PDB entry 5DG0 | X-ray diffraction, 1.80 A resolution | chains A and V of the 3 polymer chains in the assembly

Chain A:
Molecule: DNA-(apurinic or apyrimidinic site) lyase
Source organism: Homo sapiens
Notes: EC 3.1.-.-, 4.2.99.18
UniProtKB: P27695 (APEX1_HUMAN); residues 43-318 here = UniProt positions 43-318
Amino-acid sequence (276 residues; numbered 43 to 318; the number before each row is that of its first residue):
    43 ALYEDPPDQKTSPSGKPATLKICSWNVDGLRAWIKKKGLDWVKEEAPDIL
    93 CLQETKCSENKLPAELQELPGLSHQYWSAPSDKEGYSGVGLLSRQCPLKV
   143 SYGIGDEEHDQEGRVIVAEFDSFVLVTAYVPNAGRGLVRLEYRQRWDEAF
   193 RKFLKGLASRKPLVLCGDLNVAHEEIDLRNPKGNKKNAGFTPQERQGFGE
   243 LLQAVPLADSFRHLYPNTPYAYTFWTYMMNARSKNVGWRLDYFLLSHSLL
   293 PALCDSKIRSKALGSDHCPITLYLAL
Metal / ion sites: Mn2+: Asp70, Glu96
From the paper describing this entry:
  - Mn2+ coordination: Asp70, Glu96
  - conformationally variable residues (side-chain flip): Asp70, Glu96
  - catalytic residues: Tyr171, Asp210, Asn212, His309 (proposed by the authors, not directly observed)
  - mutagenesis - R181A (3-fold): decreased binding to product DNA
  - mutagenesis - R181A (Kd = 0.4 nM): unchanged binding to substrate DNA
  - mutagenesis - R181A: decreased catalytic activity on AP-site incision

Chain V:
Molecule: 21-nt DNA strand
Sequence (21 nucleotides; each row starts with the number of its first residue):
     1 GGATCCGTCGGGCGCATCAGC

Chain A / chain V interface:
Contacting residue pairs - 22 pairs, chain A then chain V:
  Asp70(A) - DG14(V)  sugar contact
  Gly71(A) - DG14(V)  phosphate contact
  Gly71(A) - DC15(V)  phosphate contact
  Leu72(A) - DC15(V)  phosphate contact
  Arg73(A) - DC15(V)  hydrogen bond to the phosphate
  Arg73(A) - DA16(V)  salt bridge to the phosphate
  Ala74(A) - DG14(V)  sugar contact
  Ala74(A) - DC15(V)  hydrogen bond to the phosphate
  Lys78(A) - DG14(V)  salt bridge to the phosphate
  Lys98(A) - DG14(V)  base contact
  Lys98(A) - DC15(V)  sugar contact
  Glu126(A) - DA16(V)  sugar contact
  Gly127(A) - DC15(V)  phosphate contact
  Gly127(A) - DA16(V)  sugar contact
  Tyr128(A) - DG14(V)  base contact
  Arg177(A) - DG11(V)  base contact
  Lys224(A) - DC5(V)  salt bridge to the phosphate
  Tyr269(A) - DG12(V)  sugar contact
  Tyr269(A) - DC13(V)  sugar contact
  Met270(A) - DG11(V)  base contact
  Met270(A) - DG12(V)  sugar contact
  Met271(A) - DG12(V)  hydrogen bond to the phosphate
Also at the interface, not in a pair above, chain V (8 interface residues in all): DG10

Overview:
15 residues of chain A and 8 residues of chain V are in contact, with 3 hydrogen bonds and 3 salt bridges.
Among the polar pairs are Arg73(A)-DC15(V), Ala74(A)-DC15(V) and Met271(A)-DG12(V). From the paper: catalytic
residues Tyr171(A), Asp210(A) and Asn212(A) among others; R181A of chain A reduces binding to product DNA.
Chain A is DNA-(apurinic or apyrimidinic site) lyase (Homo sapiens) and chain V is a 21-nt DNA strand; the
structure, Human APE1 phosphorothioate substrate complex with Mn2+, was determined by X-ray diffraction,
deposited together with 5DFF, 5DFH, 5DFI and 5DFJ.
